Entry 3VHX (X-ray diffraction, 2.81 A resolution); this record covers chains A and B of the 4 polymer chains in the assembly.

Chain A:
Name: ADP-ribosylation factor 6
Source organism: Mus musculus
UniProt: P62331 (ARF6_MOUSE); numbering as in UniProt (aligned over 13-175)
Chain sequence (172 residues; each row starts with the number of its first residue):
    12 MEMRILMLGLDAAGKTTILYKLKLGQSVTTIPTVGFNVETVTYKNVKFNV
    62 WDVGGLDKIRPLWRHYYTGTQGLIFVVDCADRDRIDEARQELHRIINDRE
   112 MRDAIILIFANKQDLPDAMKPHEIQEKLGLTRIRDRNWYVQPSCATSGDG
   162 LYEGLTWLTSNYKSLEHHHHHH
Disordered / not traced: 174-183
Sequence notes: expression tag (12, 176-183); engineered mutation L67 (Gln in P62331)
Bound ions: Mg2+: T27, T44 (together with GTP)
Residues lining bound ligands: GTP (guanosine-5'-triphosphate): L21, D22, A23, A24, G25, K26, T27, T28, T41, I42, P43, T44, G65, G66, L67, N122, K123, D125, L126, C155, A156, T157
Swiss-Prot annotation at these positions:
  - binding site (GTP): A23 to T28, T41 to T44, N122 to D125, C155, A156
  - mutagenesis: T27 (T27N: Loss of activity; delays formation of epithelial polarity), T44 (T44N: Inactive GDP-bound form which does not bind TJAP1), H76 (H76A: Slightly impaired interaction with KIF23. Abolishes interaction with GGA1, SPAG9 and RAB11FIP4), Y77 (Y77A: Loss of interaction with KIF23, GGA1, SPAG9 and RAB11FIP4)
What the authors report for this chain:
  - mutagenesis - Q67L/H76A, H76A: unchanged binding to Kinesin-like protein KIF23 (chain B)
  - mutagenesis - Q67L/Y77A, Y77A: abolished localization
  - mutagenesis - Q67L/H76A, H76A: unchanged localization
  - mutagenesis - T27N: abolished binding to Kinesin-like protein KIF23 (chain B)
  - mutagenesis - H76A, Y77A: abolished binding to GST-FIP4

Chain B:
Name: Kinesin-like protein KIF23
Source organism: Homo sapiens
UniProt: Q02241 (KIF23_HUMAN); residues 690-807 here correspond to UniProt positions 794-911 (UniProt number = residue number + 104)
Chain sequence (120 residues; numbered 688 to 807; the number before each row is that of its first residue):
   688 GSLLFQPDQNAPPIRLRHRRSRSAGDRWVDHKPASNMQTETVMQPHVPHA
   738 ITVSVANEKALAKCEKYMLTHQELASDGEIETKLIKGDIYKTRGGGQSVQ
   788 FTDIETLKQESPNGSRKRRS
Disordered / not traced: 688-694, 801-807
Sequence notes: expression tag (688-689)
What the authors report for this chain:
  - self-association interface (contacts with another copy of this molecule): V729 to H733, Q784 to K795
  - mutagenesis - H758A: unchanged binding to ADP-ribosylation factor 6 (chain A)
  - mutagenesis - Y754A: abolished localization to localization of Arf6
  - mutagenesis - H758A: unchanged localization

Interface between chain A and chain B:
Contacting residue pairs (51; chain A residue first):
  R15(A) - A743(B)  hydrogen bond (side chain-backbone)
  Y31(A) - I701(B)
  Y31(A) - R702(B)
  Y31(A) - T779(B)
  Y31(A) - S785(B)  hydrogen bond
  K34(A) - G781(B)  hydrogen bond (side chain-backbone)
  L35(A) - I701(B)  hydrophobic
  L35(A) - G781(B)
  Q37(A) - A698(B)
  Q37(A) - P699(B)
  Q37(A) - R780(B)  hydrogen bond
  S38(A) - D695(B)
  V39(A) - I701(B)  hydrophobic
  T40(A) - D695(B)  hydrogen bond (side chain-backbone)
  I42(A) - R704(B)
  V45(A) - Q787(B)
  V45(A) - F788(B)  hydrogen bond (backbone-backbone)
  G46(A) - V786(B)
  G46(A) - F788(B)
  F47(A) - L748(B)  hydrophobic
  F47(A) - Y754(B)
  F47(A) - S785(B)
  F47(A) - V786(B)  hydrogen bond (backbone-backbone)
  N48(A) - R702(B)
  N48(A) - Q784(B)
  N48(A) - S785(B)  hydrogen bond
  V49(A) - E745(B)
  V49(A) - G783(B)
  V49(A) - Q784(B)  hydrogen bond (backbone-backbone)
  E50(A) - T779(B)  hydrogen bond
  E50(A) - G781(B)
  E50(A) - G783(B)  hydrogen bond (side chain-backbone)
  T51(A) - E745(B)  hydrogen bond
  N60(A) - E745(B)
  W62(A) - A743(B)  hydrophobic
  W62(A) - N744(B)
  W62(A) - E745(B)
  P72(A) - H758(B)
  L73(A) - H758(B)
  L73(A) - I772(B)  hydrophobic
  R75(A) - S722(B)
  R75(A) - H758(B)
  R75(A) - Q759(B)  hydrogen bond (side chain-backbone)
  H76(A) - H718(B)  hydrogen bond (backbone-side chain)
  H76(A) - P720(B)
  H76(A) - L756(B)
  H76(A) - H758(B)  hydrogen bond
  Y77(A) - H718(B)
  Y77(A) - A743(B)  hydrophobic
  Y77(A) - Y754(B)  hydrogen bond
  T79(A) - V742(B)
Interface residues without a listed pair, chain B (32 interface residues in all): Q696, T757, E760, G782
Interface features reported in the paper:
  - pairs named by the authors: V45(A)-F788(B) (backbone contact), F47(A)-V786(B), N48(A)-S785(B) (hydrogen bond), V49(A)-Q784(B) (backbone contact), E50(A)-T779(B), L73(A)-H758(B) (hydrophobic contact), H76(A)-H758(B) (hydrogen bond), Y77(A)-Y754(B)
  - interface residues, chain A: W62(A)
  - interface residues, chain B: P720(B), A743(B), L756(B), I772(B)

Overview:
The interface between chain A and chain B involves 24 residues on one side and 32 on the other, with 16
hydrogen bonds. Among the polar pairs are R15(A)-A743(B), Y31(A)-S785(B) and K34(A)-G781(B). The paper
describes backbone contacts between V45(A) and F788(B) and V49(A) and Q784(B); contacts between F47(A) and
V786(B), E50(A) and T779(B) and Y77(A) and Y754(B); hydrogen bonds between N48(A) and S785(B) and H76(A) and
H758(B). From the paper: Q67L/Y77A and Y77A of chain A abolish localization; interface residues W62(A) and
P720(B) among others; 7 substitutions were tested in all.
Chain A is ADP-ribosylation factor 6 (Mus musculus) and chain B is Kinesin-like protein KIF23 (Homo sapiens);
the structure, The crystal structure of Arf6-MKLP1 (Mitotic kinesin-like protein 1) complex, was determined by
X-ray diffraction.
